Entry 7CQD (X-ray diffraction, 3.20 A resolution); this record covers chains L and A of the 3 polymer chains in the assembly.

[Chain L]
Molecule: Light chain of antigen binding fragment, Fab of NZ-1
Source organism: Rattus norvegicus
Notes: antibody fragment or engineered binder
Sequence (214 residues; each row starts with the number of its first residue):
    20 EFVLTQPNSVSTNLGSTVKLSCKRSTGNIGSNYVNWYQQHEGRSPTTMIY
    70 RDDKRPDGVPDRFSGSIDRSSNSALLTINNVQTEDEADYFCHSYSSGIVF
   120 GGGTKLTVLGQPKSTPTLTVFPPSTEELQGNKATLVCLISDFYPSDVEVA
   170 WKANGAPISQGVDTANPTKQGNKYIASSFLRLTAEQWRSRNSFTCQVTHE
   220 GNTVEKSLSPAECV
Modified residues: Glu20 (pyroglutamic acid; PCA)
Cystine bridges: Cys41-Cys110, Cys156-Cys214

[Chain A]
Molecule: Putative zinc metalloprotease aq_1964, PA14 from Podoplanin
Source organism: Aquifex aeolicus VF5
Notes: fragment: PDZ tandem fragment
UniProt: chimeric construct of O67776, Q86YL7: residues 115-235 from O67776 (Y1964_AQUAE) positions 115-235 (same numbers); residues 235-235 from Q86YL7 positions 38-51 (offset varies); residues 236-292 from O67776 (Y1964_AQUAE) positions 236-292 (same numbers)
Sequence (194 residues; each row starts with the number of its first residue; a row labelled like 235A-235N holds insertion residues (235A, then the next letters in order)):
   113 GSEVPKYLKEPVVVGYVQRDSIAQKIGIKPGDKIIKINGYEVRTWEDLRD
   163 ALIRLSLDGVKETTLFLERNGEVLHLTIKVPNVQKGEELGIAPLVKPVVG
   213 GVKKGSPADQVGIKPGDLILEVN
235A-235N EGGVAMPGAEDDVV
   236 GKKINTWYELVEEVRKSQGKAIKLKILRNGKMIEKELIPAKDPKTGTYFI
   286 GLFPKTE
Not modelled in the structure: 113-206, 290-292
Construct notes: expression tag (113-114)

[How chain L and chain A interact]
Contacting residue pairs (18):
  Asn51(L) - Val235D(A)
  Tyr52(L) - Gly235B(A)
  Tyr52(L) - Gly235C(A)
  Tyr52(L) - Val235D(A)
  Arg70(L) - Glu235A(A)  salt bridge
  Arg70(L) - Gly235B(A)
  Arg70(L) - Lys255(A)  hydrogen bond (backbone-side chain)
  Arg70(L) - Ala256(A)  hydrogen bond (side chain-backbone)
  Asp72(L) - Gln253(A)
  Asp72(L) - Lys255(A)  salt bridge
  Lys73(L) - Lys255(A)
  His111(L) - Met235F(A)
  Tyr113(L) - Val235D(A)  hydrogen bond (side chain-backbone)
  Tyr113(L) - Ala235E(A)
  Tyr113(L) - Met235F(A)
  Ser114(L) - Pro235G(A)
  Ser115(L) - Pro235G(A)
  Ile117(L) - Met235F(A)  hydrophobic
Other interface residues (no listed pair), chain L (11 interface residues in all): Ser50
Interface features reported in the paper:
  - specific contacts: Asp72(L)-Lys255(A) (hydrogen bond), Lys255(A)-Arg70(L) (backbone contact)
  - epitope / paratope residues, chain L: Tyr52(L), Arg70(L), Asp72(L), Tyr113(L)
  - interface residues, chain L: Arg70(L), Tyr113(L)
  - epitope / paratope residues, chain A: Lys255(A)

[Overview]
Chain L and chain A form an interface of 11 and 10 residues respectively, with 3 hydrogen bonds and 2 salt
bridges. Polar pairs include Arg70(L)-Glu235A(A), Asp72(L)-Lys255(A) and Arg70(L)-Lys255(A). The paper
describes a hydrogen bond between Asp72(L) and Lys255(A); a backbone contact between Lys255(A) and Arg70(L).
The paper reports epitope/paratope residues Tyr52(L), Arg70(L) and Lys255(A) among others; interface residues
Arg70(L) and Tyr113(L).
Chain L is Light chain of antigen binding fragment, Fab of NZ-1 (Rattus norvegicus) and chain A is Putative
zinc metalloprotease aq_1964, PA14 from Podoplanin (Aquifex aeolicus VF5); the structure, The NZ-1 Fab
complexed with the PDZ tandem fragment of A. aeolicus S2P homolog with the ..., was determined by X-ray
diffraction together with 7CQC from the same study.
